7YOX - chains A and B of the 6 polymer chains in the assembly; structure by electron microscopy, 3.95 A resolution.

Chain A:
Molecule: DNA helicase MCM8
Organism: Homo sapiens
Notes: EC 3.6.4.12
Reference sequence: Q9UJA3 (MCM8_HUMAN); residue numbers follow UniProt; this construct covers 61-376
Chain sequence (316 residues; each row starts with the number of its first residue):
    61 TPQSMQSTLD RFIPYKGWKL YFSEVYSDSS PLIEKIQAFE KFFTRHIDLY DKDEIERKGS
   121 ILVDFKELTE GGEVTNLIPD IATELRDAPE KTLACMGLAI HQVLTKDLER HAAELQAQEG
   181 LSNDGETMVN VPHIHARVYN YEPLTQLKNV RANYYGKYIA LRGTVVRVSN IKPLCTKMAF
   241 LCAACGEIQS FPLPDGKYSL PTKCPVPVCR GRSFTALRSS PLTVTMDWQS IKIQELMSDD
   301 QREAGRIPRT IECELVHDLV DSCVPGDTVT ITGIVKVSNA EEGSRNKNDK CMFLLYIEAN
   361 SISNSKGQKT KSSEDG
Disordered / not traced: 61-62, 370-376
Curated features (UniProtKB/Swiss-Prot):
  - natural variant: Pro-149 (P149R: In POF10), Glu-341 (E341K: Decreases the formation of MRE11 and RPA1 foci in response to cisplatin-induced DNA damage)
What the authors report for this chain:
  - mutagenesis - E295R: unchanged catalytic activity on HROB

Chain B:
Molecule: DNA helicase MCM9
Organism: Homo sapiens
Notes: EC 3.6.4.12
Reference sequence: Q9NXL9 (MCM9_HUMAN); residue numbers follow UniProt; this construct covers 1-276
Chain sequence (276 residues; each row starts with the number of its first residue):
     1 MNSDQVTLVG QVFESYVSEY HKNDILLILK ERDEDAHYPV VVNAMTLFET NMEIGEYFNM
    61 FPSEVLTIFD SALRRSALTI LQSLSQPEAV SMKQNLHARI SGLPVCPELV REHIPKTKDV
   121 GHFLSVTGTV IRTSLVKVLE FERDYMCNKC KHVFVIKADF EQYYTFCRPS SCPSLESCDS
   181 SKFTCLSGLS SSPTRCRDYQ EIKIQEQVQR LSVGSIPRSM KVILEDDLVD SCKSGDDLTI
   241 YGIVMQRWKP FQQDVRCEVE IVLKANYIQV NNEQSS

Chain A / chain B interface:
Contacting residue pairs - 44 pairs, chain A then chain B:
  Lys-208(A) / Asp-230(B)
  Arg-211(A) / His-37(B)
  Arg-211(A) / Asp-226(B)  hydrogen bond (side chain-backbone)
  Arg-211(A) / Asp-227(B)
  Arg-211(A) / Val-229(B)
  Ala-212(A) / Pro-193(B)
  Ala-212(A) / Cys-196(B)  hydrogen bond (backbone-side chain)
  Ala-212(A) / Arg-197(B)
  Ala-212(A) / Asp-198(B)
  Asn-213(A) / Asp-35(B)
  Asn-213(A) / Ala-36(B)
  Asn-213(A) / His-37(B)  hydrogen bond
  Asn-213(A) / Pro-193(B)
  Tyr-215(A) / Ser-191(B)
  Tyr-215(A) / Pro-193(B)
  Tyr-215(A) / Cys-196(B)  hydrophobic
  Glu-303(A) / Lys-233(B)  salt bridge
  Arg-306(A) / Asp-230(B)  salt bridge
  Arg-306(A) / Cys-232(B)  hydrogen bond (side chain-backbone)
  Arg-306(A) / Lys-233(B)
  Arg-309(A) / Val-136(B)
  Arg-309(A) / Asp-230(B)  salt bridge
  Thr-310(A) / Leu-135(B)
  Lys-347(A) / Tyr-145(B)  hydrogen bond
  Lys-347(A) / Phe-166(B)
  Asn-348(A) / Phe-166(B)
  Asn-348(A) / Cys-167(B)
  Asn-348(A) / Arg-168(B)  hydrogen bond (backbone-backbone)
  Asp-349(A) / Thr-165(B)  hydrogen bond (backbone-side chain)
  Asp-349(A) / Phe-166(B)
  Asp-349(A) / Cys-167(B)
  Lys-350(A) / Tyr-163(B)
  Lys-350(A) / Thr-165(B)
  Cys-351(A) / Leu-139(B)
  Cys-351(A) / Glu-140(B)
  Cys-351(A) / Thr-165(B)
  Cys-351(A) / Phe-166(B)  hydrophobic
  Met-352(A) / Leu-139(B)  hydrophobic
  Met-352(A) / Tyr-163(B)
  Phe-353(A) / Lys-137(B)
  Phe-353(A) / Val-138(B)  hydrogen bond (backbone-backbone)
  Phe-353(A) / Leu-139(B)
  Phe-353(A) / Glu-140(B)
  Leu-355(A) / Val-138(B)  hydrophobic
Other interface residues (no listed pair), chain A (19 interface residues in all): Val-337, Leu-354
Other interface residues (no listed pair), chain B (31 interface residues in all): Tyr-164, Gly-188, Tyr-199, Arg-247, Pro-250

Overview:
19 residues of chain A and 31 residues of chain B are in contact; the contacts include 8 hydrogen bonds and 3
salt bridges. Polar pairs include Glu-303(A)/Lys-233(B), Arg-306(A)/Asp-230(B) and Arg-309(A)/Asp-230(B). From
the paper: E295R of chain A leaves catalytic activity on HROB unchanged.
Here chain A is DNA helicase MCM8 and chain B is DNA helicase MCM9, both from Homo sapiens. Entry 7YOX
(Cryo-EM structure of the N-terminal domain of hMCM8/9 and HROB) was determined by electron microscopy
together with 7W7P from the same study.
